PDB entry 8DZ4 | electron microscopy, 3.20 A resolution | chains I and S of the 23 polymer chains in the assembly

# Chain I
Molecule: Circumsporozoite protein
Organism: Plasmodium falciparum
Sequence (278 residues; numbered -76 to 201; the number before each row is that of its first residue; numbers below 1 keep their minus sign (Tyr-76 is residue -76)):
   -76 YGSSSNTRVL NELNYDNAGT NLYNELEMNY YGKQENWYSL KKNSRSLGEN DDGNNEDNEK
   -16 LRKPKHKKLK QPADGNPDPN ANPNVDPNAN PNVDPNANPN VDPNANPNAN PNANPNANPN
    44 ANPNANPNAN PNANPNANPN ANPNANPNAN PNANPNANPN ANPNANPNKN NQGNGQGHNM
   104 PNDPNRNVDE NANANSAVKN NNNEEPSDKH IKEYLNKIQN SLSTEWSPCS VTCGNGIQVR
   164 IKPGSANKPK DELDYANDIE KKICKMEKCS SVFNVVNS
Not modelled in the structure: -76 to 0, 89-201

# Chain S
Molecule: 356 Fab heavy chain
Organism: Homo sapiens
Notes: antibody fragment or engineered binder
Sequence (228 residues; each row starts with the number of its first residue; a row labelled like 82A-82C holds insertion residues (82A, then the next letters in order)):
     1 QVQLVESGGG VVQPGRSLRL SCAASGFTFR NFGMHWVRQT PGKGLEWVAV IW
   52A H
    53 DGSNKFYADS VEGRFTISRD NSKNMIYLQM
82A-82C NSL
    83 RVEDTAIYYC ARDSLFYD
100A-100G HDNSGYY
   101 GYWGQGTLVT VSSASTKGPS VFPLAPSSKS TSGGTAALGC LVKDYFPEPV TVSWNSGALT
   161 SGVHTFPAVL QSSGLYSLSS VVTVPSSSLG TQTYICNVNH KPSNTKVDKK VEPKSCD
Not modelled in the structure: 114-217
Disulfide bonds: Cys22-Cys92

# Chain I / chain S interface
Pairs across the interface (26):
  Ala56(I) with Phe58(S), hydrophobic
  Asn57(I) with Phe58(S)
  Pro58(I) with Trp52(S); Phe58(S), hydrophobic
  Ala60(I) with Trp52(S)
  Asn61(I) with Trp52(S); Asp100(S), hydrogen bond (side chain-backbone); His100A(S); Ser100D(S)
  Pro62(I) with Gly33(S); Trp52(S), hydrophobic; His52A(S), hydrogen bond (backbone-side chain); Asp95(S); Ser100D(S)
  Asn63(I) with Asn31(S); Phe32(S); Gly33(S), hydrogen bond (side chain-backbone); His52A(S); Asp95(S); Ser96(S); Tyr99(S)
  Ala64(I) with Asn31(S), hydrogen bond (backbone-backbone); His52A(S); Tyr99(S)
  Asn65(I) with Tyr99(S), hydrogen bond
  Pro66(I) with Tyr99(S)
Other interface residues (no listed pair), chain I (11 interface residues in all): Asn67
Other interface residues (no listed pair), chain S (15 interface residues in all): Arg30, Ile51, Asn100C

# Summary
11 residues of chain I face 15 of chain S across their interface; the contacts include 5 hydrogen bonds. Among
the polar pairs are Asn61(I)-Asp100(S), Pro62(I)-His52A(S) and Asn63(I)-Gly33(S).
Here chain I is Circumsporozoite protein (Plasmodium falciparum) and chain S is 356 Fab heavy chain (Homo
sapiens). Entry 8DZ4 (Cryo-EM structure of 356 Fab in complex with recombinant shortened Plasmodium falciparum
circumsporozoite protein (rsCSP)) was determined by electron microscopy (same publication as 8DYW, 8DYX, 8DYY
and 8EKF).
